PDB entry 7BIT | X-ray diffraction, 2.13 A resolution | chain A

Chain A:
Protein: E3 ubiquitin-protein ligase Mdm2
Organism: Homo sapiens
Notes: EC 2.3.2.27
Reference sequence: Q00987 (MDM2_HUMAN); residues 17-125 here = UniProt positions 17-125
Sequence (114 residues; row label = number of the first residue in the row):
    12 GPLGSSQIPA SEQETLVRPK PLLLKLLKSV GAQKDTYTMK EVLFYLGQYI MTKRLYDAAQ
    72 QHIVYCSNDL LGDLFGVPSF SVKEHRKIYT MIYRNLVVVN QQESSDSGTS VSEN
Not modelled in the structure: 12-16, 109-125
Differences from the reference sequence: expression tag (12-16); engineered mutation A69 (Glu in Q00987), A70 (Lys in Q00987)
Ligand contacts: TV5 ((3R)-2-[(5-chloranylpyridin-2-yl)methyl]-3-(4-chlorophenyl)-4-fluoranyl-3-[(1-oxidanylcyclopropyl)methoxy]-6-(2-oxidanylpropan-2-yl)isoindol-1-one): L54, F55, L57, G58, Q59, I61, M62, Y67, Q72, H73, I74, V75, F86, F91, V93, H96, I99, Y100, I103

Summary:
Ligands of chain A: compound TV5.
Chain A is E3 ubiquitin-protein ligase Mdm2 (Homo sapiens); the structure, Inhibitor of MDM2-p53 Interaction,
was determined by X-ray diffraction (same publication as 7BIR, 7BIV, 7BJ0, 7BJ6 and 7BMG).
